Entry 1I38 (X-ray diffraction, 2.00 A resolution); this record covers chain A.

== Chain A ==
Name: Androgen receptor
From: Rattus norvegicus
Notes: fragment: ligand-binding domain; engineered mutation(s): T877A
Reference sequence: P15207 (ANDR_RAT); residues 664-919 here correspond to UniProt positions 647-902 (UniProt number = residue number - 17)
Amino-acid sequence (260 residues; row label = number of the first residue in the row):
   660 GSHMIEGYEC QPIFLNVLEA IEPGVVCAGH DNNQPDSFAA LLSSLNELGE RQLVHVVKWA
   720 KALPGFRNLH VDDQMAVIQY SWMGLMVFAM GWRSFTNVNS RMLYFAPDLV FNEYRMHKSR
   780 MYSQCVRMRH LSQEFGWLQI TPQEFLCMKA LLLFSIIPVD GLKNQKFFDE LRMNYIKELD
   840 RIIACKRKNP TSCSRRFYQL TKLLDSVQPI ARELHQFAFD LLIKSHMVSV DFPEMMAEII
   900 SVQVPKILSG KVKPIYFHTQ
Disordered / not traced: 660-671, 919
Swiss-Prot annotation at these positions:
  - binding site (17beta-hydroxy-5alpha-androstan-3-one): Asn705, Arg752
  - site: Lys720 (Interaction with coactivator LXXL and FXXFY motifs), Glu897 (Interaction with coactivator FXXLF and FXXFY motifs)
  - modified residue: Tyr915 (Phosphotyrosine)
  - cross-link (Glycyl lysine isopeptide (Lys-Gly)): Lys845 (interchain with G-Cter in ubiquitin), Lys847 (interchain with G-Cter in ubiquitin)
Ligand contacts: 5-alpha-dihydrotestosterone (DHT): Leu701, Leu704, Asn705, Leu707, Gly708, Gln711, Trp741, Met742, Met745, Val746, Met749, Arg752, Phe764, Met780, Met787, Leu873, Phe876, Ala877, Leu880, Phe891, Met895, Ile899
From the paper describing this entry:
  - binding site for 5-alpha-dihydrotestosterone: Leu704, Asn705, Gln711, Met745, Arg752, Phe764, Ala877
  - disease-associated variants - H917R: abolished signaling (citing earlier work)

== In short ==
Ligands of chain A: 5-alpha-dihydrotestosterone. Curated annotation (UniProt) lists residues binding
17beta-hydroxy-5alpha-androstan-3-one Asn705 and Arg752. The paper reports a binding site for
5-alpha-dihydrotestosterone at Leu704, Asn705 and Gln711 among others; H917R abolishes signaling.
Chain A is Androgen receptor (Rattus norvegicus); the structure, Crystal structure of the rat androgen
receptor ligand binding domain T877A mutant complex with dihydrotestosterone, was determined by X-ray
diffraction, deposited together with 1I37.
